8T0M - chains I and J of the 28 polymer chains in the assembly; structure by electron microscopy, 2.40 A resolution.

[Chain I]
Protein: Proteasome subunit beta type-2
From: Saccharomyces cerevisiae S288C
Notes: EC 3.4.25.1
UniProt: P25043 (PSB2_YEAST); residues 1-261 here = UniProt positions 1-261
Chain sequence (261 residues; numbered 1 to 261; the number before each row is that of its first residue):
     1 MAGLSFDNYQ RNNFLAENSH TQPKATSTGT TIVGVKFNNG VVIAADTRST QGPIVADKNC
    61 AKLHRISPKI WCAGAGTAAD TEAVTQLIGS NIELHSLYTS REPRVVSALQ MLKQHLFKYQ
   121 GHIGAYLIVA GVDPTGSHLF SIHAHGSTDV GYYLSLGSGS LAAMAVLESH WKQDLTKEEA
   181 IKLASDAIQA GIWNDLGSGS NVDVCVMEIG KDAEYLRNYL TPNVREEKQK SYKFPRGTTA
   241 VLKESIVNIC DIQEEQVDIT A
Disordered / not traced: 1-29, 76-82, 120-125, 143-147, 250-261

[Chain J]
Protein: Proteasome subunit beta type-3
From: Saccharomyces cerevisiae S288C
Notes: EC 3.4.25.1
UniProt: P25451 (PSB3_YEAST); the author numbering skips numbers that UniProt does not, so the offset changes along the chain: 1-9 = UniProt 1-9; 11-206 = UniProt 10-205
Chain sequence (205 residues; row label = number of the first residue in the row; note: 1 number in that range is skipped by the numbering (no residue carries it; nothing is unmodelled there)):
     1 MSDPSSING
    11 GIVVAMTGKD CVAIACDLRL GSQSLGVSNK FEKIFHYGHV FLGITGLATD VTTLNEMFRY
    71 KTNLYKLKEE RAIEPETFTQ LVSSSLYERR FGPYFVGPVV AGINSKSGKP FIAGFDLIGC
   131 IDEAKDFIVS GTASDQLFGM CESLYEPNLE PEDLFETISQ ALLNAADRDA LSGWGAVVYI
   191 IKKDEVVKRY LKMRQD
Disordered / not traced: 1-2, 126-128

[Chain I / chain J interface]
Residue-residue contacts (55):
  Gln51(I) - Phe148(J)
  Ile54(I) - Asp145(J)
  Ile54(I) - Phe148(J)  hydrophobic
  Val55(I) - Phe148(J)
  Ala56(I) - Asp132(J)
  Ala56(I) - Phe148(J)
  Asp57(I) - Asp132(J)
  Lys58(I) - Glu152(J)  salt bridge
  Ala83(I) - Tyr97(J)
  Tyr119(I) - Phe101(J)  hydrophobic
  Arg225(I) - Glu152(J)  salt bridge
  Lys228(I) - Glu152(J)  hydrogen bond (side chain-backbone)
  Lys228(I) - Ser153(J)  hydrogen bond (side chain-backbone)
  Lys228(I) - Tyr155(J)  hydrogen bond (side chain-backbone)
  Ser231(I) - Glu156(J)  hydrogen bond
  Tyr232(I) - Ser153(J)
  Tyr232(I) - Leu154(J)  hydrophobic
  Lys233(I) - Glu156(J)
  Lys233(I) - Asp163(J)  salt bridge
  Phe234(I) - Leu154(J)  hydrophobic
  Phe234(I) - Gln170(J)
  Arg236(I) - Glu160(J)
  Arg236(I) - Glu162(J)  salt bridge
  Arg236(I) - Asp163(J)  salt bridge
  Arg236(I) - Glu166(J)
  Gly237(I) - Glu166(J)  hydrogen bond (backbone-side chain)
  Thr238(I) - Glu166(J)
  Thr238(I) - Gln170(J)
  Thr239(I) - Glu166(J)  hydrogen bond
  Thr239(I) - Ser169(J)
  Thr239(I) - Gln170(J)  hydrogen bond
  Thr239(I) - Leu173(J)
  Thr239(I) - Leu201(J)
  Ala240(I) - Leu201(J)
  Ala240(I) - Lys202(J)  hydrogen bond (backbone-backbone)
  Val241(I) - Phe165(J)  hydrophobic
  Val241(I) - Tyr200(J)
  Leu242(I) - Tyr200(J)  hydrogen bond (backbone-backbone)
  Leu242(I) - Leu201(J)
  Leu242(I) - Lys202(J)
  Lys243(I) - Lys198(J)
  Lys243(I) - Arg199(J)
  Lys243(I) - Tyr200(J)  hydrogen bond (backbone-backbone)
  Glu244(I) - Val197(J)
  Glu244(I) - Lys198(J)
  Glu244(I) - Arg199(J)  salt bridge
  Ser245(I) - Val197(J)
  Ser245(I) - Lys198(J)  hydrogen bond (backbone-backbone)
  Ile246(I) - Glu195(J)
  Ile246(I) - Val196(J)
  Val247(I) - Val196(J)  hydrogen bond (backbone-backbone)
  Val247(I) - Lys198(J)
  Ile249(I) - Gly48(J)
  Ile249(I) - His49(J)
  Ile249(I) - Phe51(J)  hydrophobic
Also at the interface, not in a pair above, chain I (28 interface residues in all): Pro235
Also at the interface, not in a pair above, chain J (34 interface residues in all): His46, Ser144, Leu159, Thr167, Tyr189

[In short]
28 residues of chain I face 34 of chain J across their interface, with 12 hydrogen bonds and 6 salt bridges.
Polar contacts include Lys58(I)-Glu152(J), Arg225(I)-Glu152(J) and Lys233(I)-Asp163(J).
Here chain I is Proteasome subunit beta type-2 and chain J is Proteasome subunit beta type-3, both from
Saccharomyces cerevisiae S288C. Entry 8T0M (Proteasome 20S core particle from Pre1-1 Pre4-1 Double mutant) was
determined by electron microscopy, deposited together with 8T08.
